PDB entry 6I97 | X-ray diffraction, 3.35 A resolution | chains A and B of the 4 polymer chains in the assembly

== Chain A (and B) ==
Protein: TonB-dependent receptor
Source organism: Pseudomonas aeruginosa
Notes: chain B of this document is another copy of the same molecule, construct and numbering; everything in this record applies to it too
Reference sequence: A0A485EWC9 (A0A485EWC9_PSEAI); residues 53-820 here correspond to UniProt positions 27-794 (UniProt number = residue number - 26)
Chain sequence (768 residues; row label = number of the first residue in the row):
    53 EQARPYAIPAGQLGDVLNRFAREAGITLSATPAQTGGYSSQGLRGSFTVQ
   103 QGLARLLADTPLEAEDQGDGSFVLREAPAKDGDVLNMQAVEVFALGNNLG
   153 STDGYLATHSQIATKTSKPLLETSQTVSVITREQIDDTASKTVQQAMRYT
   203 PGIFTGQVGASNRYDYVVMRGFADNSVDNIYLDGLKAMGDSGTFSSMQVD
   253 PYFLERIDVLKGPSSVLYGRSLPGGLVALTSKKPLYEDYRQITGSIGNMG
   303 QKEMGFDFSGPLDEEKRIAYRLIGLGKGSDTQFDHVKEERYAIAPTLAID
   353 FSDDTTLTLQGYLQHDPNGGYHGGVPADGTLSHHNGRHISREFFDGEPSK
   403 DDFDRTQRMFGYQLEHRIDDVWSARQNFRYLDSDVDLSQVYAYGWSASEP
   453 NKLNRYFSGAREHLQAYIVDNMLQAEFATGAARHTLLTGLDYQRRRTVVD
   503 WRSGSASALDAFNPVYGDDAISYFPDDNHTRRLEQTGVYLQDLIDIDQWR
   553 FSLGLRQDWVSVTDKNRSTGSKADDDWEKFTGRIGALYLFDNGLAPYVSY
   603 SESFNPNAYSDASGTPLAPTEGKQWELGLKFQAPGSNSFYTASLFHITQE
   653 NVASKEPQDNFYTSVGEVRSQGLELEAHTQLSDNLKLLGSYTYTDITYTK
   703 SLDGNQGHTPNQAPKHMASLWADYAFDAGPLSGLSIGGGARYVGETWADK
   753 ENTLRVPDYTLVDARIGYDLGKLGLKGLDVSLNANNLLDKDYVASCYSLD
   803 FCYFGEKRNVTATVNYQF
Unresolved in the structure: 150-154 (chain B: 131-134, 150-154)
Disulfides: C798-C804
Ligand contacts: Ferrioxamine B (0UE): Y216, Y218, V229, S243, G244, T245, F246, H374, G375, G376, Q441, Y443, S460, W503, K657, P659, D661, N662, Y664, Y799, F803, Y805

== Interface between chain A and chain B ==
Residue-residue contacts - 65 pairs, chain A then chain B:
  E53(A) - G482(B)
  E53(A) - A483(B)
  E53(A) - A484(B)
  Q54(A) - R485(B)
  Q54(A) - D547(B)
  Q54(A) - D549(B)
  A55(A) - D549(B)
  A55(A) - Q550(B)
  A55(A) - R552(B)  hydrogen bond (backbone-side chain)
  R56(A) - E174(B)  salt bridge
  P57(A) - F592(B)
  P57(A) - D593(B)
  Y58(A) - P636(B)
  A59(A) - P636(B)  hydrophobic
  N70(A) - L147(B)
  N70(A) - G148(B)
  A73(A) - L147(B)
  A73(A) - G148(B)
  R74(A) - N149(B)
  I78(A) - G148(B)
  T79(A) - L147(B)  hydrogen bond (side chain-backbone)
  L80(A) - F145(B)
  L80(A) - L147(B)  hydrogen bond (backbone-backbone)
  S81(A) - F145(B)
  A82(A) - E143(B)
  A82(A) - V144(B)
  A82(A) - F145(B)  hydrogen bond (backbone-backbone)
  T83(A) - V142(B)
  T83(A) - E143(B)
  T83(A) - V144(B)
  P84(A) - E143(B)
  P84(A) - F145(B)
  S98(A) - Q550(B)  hydrogen bond
  S98(A) - D593(B)  hydrogen bond
  D121(A) - D422(B)
  V142(A) - T83(B)
  E143(A) - T83(B)
  E143(A) - P84(B)
  V144(A) - A82(B)
  V144(A) - T83(B)
  F145(A) - L80(B)
  F145(A) - S81(B)
  F145(A) - A82(B)  hydrogen bond (backbone-backbone)
  A146(A) - L80(B)
  L147(A) - N70(B)
  L147(A) - A73(B)
  L147(A) - I78(B)
  L147(A) - T79(B)
  L147(A) - L80(B)  hydrogen bond (backbone-backbone)
  G148(A) - N70(B)  hydrogen bond (backbone-side chain)
  G148(A) - R74(B)
  G148(A) - I78(B)
  N149(A) - R74(B)
  G482(A) - E53(B)
  R485(A) - Q54(B)
  D547(A) - Q54(B)  hydrogen bond (backbone-side chain)
  D593(A) - P57(B)
  P636(A) - A59(B)
  G637(A) - E75(B)
  G731(A) - G731(B)
  P732(A) - G731(B)
  P732(A) - P732(B)
  P732(A) - K774(B)
  Y770(A) - P732(B)
  L775(A) - P732(B)
Interface residues without a listed pair, chain A (44 interface residues in all): G66, L69, E75, G120, D422, D549, K774
Interface residues without a listed pair, chain B (50 interface residues in all): G66, L69, G120, A146, P171, A480, I548, L591, G595, G637, A730, S734

== In short ==
44 residues of chain A and 50 residues of chain B are in contact; the contacts include 10 hydrogen bonds and 1
salt bridge. Polar contacts include R56(A)-E174(B), A55(A)-R552(B) and T79(A)-L147(B). Bound to chain A:
Ferrioxamine B.
Both chains are TonB-dependent receptor (Pseudomonas aeruginosa). Entry 6I97 (Structure of the ferrioxamine B
transporter FoxA from Pseudomonas aeruginosa in complex with ferrioxamine B and ...) was determined by X-ray
diffraction (same publication as 6I96 and 6I98).
